Entry 4GKK (X-ray diffraction, 3.20 A resolution); this record covers chains A and P of the 23 polymer chains in the assembly.

# Chain A
Molecule: 16S rRNA
Source organism: Thermus thermophilus
Sequence (1513 nucleotides; row label = number of the first residue in the row; note: 4 numbers in that range are skipped by the numbering (no residue carries them; nothing is unmodelled there)):
     5 UGGAGAGUUU GAUCCUGGCU CAGGGUGAAC GCUGGCGGCG UGCCUAAGAC AUGCAAGUCG
    65 UGCGGGCCGC GGGGUUUUAC UCCGUGGUCA GCGGCGGACG GGUGAGUAAC GCGUGGGUGA
   125 CCUACCCGGA AGAGGGGGAC AACCCGGGGA AACUCGGGCU AAUCCCCCAU GUGGACCCGC
   185 CCCUUGGGGU GUGUCCAAAG GGCUUUGCCC GCUUCCGGAU GGGCCCGCGU CCCAUCAGCU
   245 AGUUGGUGGG GUAAUGGCCC ACCAAGGCGA CGACGGGUAG CCGGUCUGAG AGGAUGGCCG
   305 GCCACAGGGG CACUGAGACA CGGGCCCCAC UCCUACGGGA GGCAGCAGUU AGGAAUCUUC
   365 CGCAAUGGGC GCAAGCCUGA CGGAGCGACG CCGCUUGGAG GAAGAAGCCC UUCGGGGUGU
   425 AAACUCCUGA ACCCGGGACG AAACCCCCGA CGAGGGGACU GACGGUACCG GGGUAAUAGC
   485 GCCGGCCAAC UCCGUGCCAG CAGCCGCGGU AAUACGGAGG GCGCGAGCGU UACCCGGAUU
   545 CACUGGGCGU AAAGGGCGUG UAGGCGGCCU GGGGCGUCCC AUGUGAAAGA CCACGGCUCA
   605 ACCGUGGGGG AGCGUGGGAU ACGCUCAGGC UAGACGGUGG GAGAGGGUGG UGGAAUUCCC
   665 GGAGUAGCGG UGAAAUGCGC AGAUACCGGG AGGAACGCCG AUGGCGAAGG CAGCCACCUG
   725 GUCCACCCGU GACGCUGAGG CGCGAAAGCG UGGGGAGCAA ACCGGAUUAG AUACCCGGGU
   785 AGUCCACGCC CUAAACGAUG CGCGCUAGGU CUCUGGGUCU CCUGGGGGCC GAAGCUAACG
   845 CGUUAAGCGC GCCGCCUGGG GAGUACGGCC GCAAGGCUGA AACUCAAAGG AAUUGACGGG
   905 GGCCCGCACA AGCGGUGGAG CAUGUGGUUU AAUUCGAAGC AACGCGAAGA ACCUUACCAG
   965 GCCUUGACAU GCUAGGGAAC CCGGGUGAAA GCCUGGGGUG CCCCGCGAGG GGAGCCCUAG
  1025 CACAGGUGCU GCAUGGCCGU CGUCAGCUCG UGCCGUGAGG UGUUGGGUUA AGUCCCGCAA
  1085 CGAGCGCAAC CCCCGCCGUU AGUUGCCAGC GGUUCGGCCG GGCACUCUAA CGGGACUGCC
  1145 CGCGAAAGCG GGAGGAAGGA GGGGACGACG UCUGGUCAGC AUGGCCCUUA CGGCCUGGGC
  1205 GACACACGUG CUACAAUGCC CACUACAAAG CGAUGCCACC CGGCAACGGG GAGCUAAUCG
  1265 CAAAAAGGUG GGCCCAGUUC GGAUUGGGGU CUGCAACCCG ACCCCAUGAA GCCGGAAUCG
  1325 CUAGUAAUCG CGGAUCAGCC AUGCCGCGGU GAAUACGUUC CCGGGCCUUG UACACACCGC
  1385 CCGUCACGCC AUGGGAGCGG GCUCUACCCG AAGUCGCCGG GAGCCUACGG GCAGGCGCCG
  1445 AGGGUAGGGC CCGUGACUGG GGCGAAGUCG UAACAAGGUA GCUGUACCGG AAGGUGCGGC
  1505 UGGAUCA
  1516 CUUUCU
Sequence notes: expression tag (1005, 1013, 1225-1226); conflict U1517 (C1508 in 48256), U1519 (C1510 in 48256)
Ion coordination: Mg2+ site 1: U12, G22; Mg2+ site 2 near G21 (its only coordinating residue here); Mg2+ site 3 near C48 (its only coordinating residue here); Mg2+ site 4 near A53 (its only coordinating residue here); Mg2+ site 5: G108, G110, G284; Mg2+ site 6 near G115 (its only coordinating residue here); Mg2+ site 7 near G175 (its only coordinating residue here); Mg2+ site 8 near A201 (its only coordinating residue here); Mg2+ site 9 near G246 (its only coordinating residue here); Mg2+ site 10 near G252 (its only coordinating residue here); Mg2+ site 11: G294, G541; Mg2+ site 12: G301, C302; 51 more Mg2+ sites not listed
Small-molecule neighbours: paromomycin (PAR): G1387, U1388, C1389, A1390, C1391, G1466, C1467, G1468, A1469, A1470, G1471, U1472, C1473

# Chain P
Name: 30S ribosomal protein S16
Source organism: Thermus thermophilus
UniProtKB: Q5SJH3 (RS16_THET8); residues 1-83 here = UniProt positions 1-83
Chain sequence (83 residues; row label = number of the first residue in the row):
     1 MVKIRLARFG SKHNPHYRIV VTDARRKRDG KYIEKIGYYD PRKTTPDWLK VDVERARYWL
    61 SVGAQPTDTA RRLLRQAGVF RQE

# Chain A / chain P interface
Contacting residue pairs (89):
  C43(A) with Lys-12(P), phosphate contact; His-13(P), phosphate contact
  G44(A) with Ser-11(P), phosphate contact; Lys-12(P), hydrogen bond to the phosphate
  C103(A) with Arg-25(P), hydrogen bond to the sugar
  G104(A) with Arg-25(P), phosphate contact
  G105(A) with Lys-27(P), phosphate contact
  A128(A) with Met-1(P), base contact; Arg-25(P), base contact
  C129(A) with Met-1(P), hydrogen bond to the base
  C130(A) with Gly-63(P), hydrogen bond to the sugar; Gln-65(P), hydrogen bond to the sugar
  C131(A) with Ser-61(P), hydrogen bond to the sugar; Gly-63(P), hydrogen bond to the sugar
  G222(A) with Val-62(P), hydrogen bond to the base
  A223(A) with Val-2(P), sugar contact; Tyr-58(P), sugar contact; Trp-59(P), phosphate contact; Val-62(P), sugar contact
  U224(A) with Val-2(P), sugar contact; Asp-23(P), hydrogen bond to the sugar; Ile-33(P), phosphate contact; Trp-59(P), phosphate contact
  G225(A) with Asp-23(P), sugar contact; Arg-25(P), hydrogen bond to the sugar
  G304(A) with Lys-27(P), phosphate contact; Gly-30(P), phosphate contact; Lys-31(P), phosphate contact
  G305(A) with Arg-26(P), salt bridge to the phosphate; Lys-27(P), salt bridge to the phosphate; Gly-30(P), phosphate contact; Lys-31(P), hydrogen bond to the phosphate
  C306(A) with Arg-26(P), salt bridge to the phosphate
  A369(A) with Tyr-17(P), hydrogen bond to the sugar
  U370(A) with Leu-6(P), hydrogen bond to the sugar; Tyr-17(P), hydrogen bond to the sugar; Arg-28(P), hydrogen bond to the base; Thr-69(P), hydrogen bond to the phosphate
  G371(A) with Arg-5(P), hydrogen bond to the phosphate; Leu-6(P), hydrogen bond to the phosphate; Arg-28(P), sugar contact; Thr-67(P), hydrogen bond to the phosphate
  G372(A) with Lys-3(P), salt bridge to the phosphate; Arg-5(P), salt bridge to the phosphate; Ala-24(P), sugar contact; Thr-67(P), phosphate contact
  C385(A) with Arg-28(P), hydrogen bond to the phosphate
  G386(A) with Arg-8(P), phosphate contact; Arg-28(P), salt bridge to the phosphate
  G387(A) with Arg-8(P), salt bridge to the phosphate; Lys-12(P), phosphate contact; His-13(P), hydrogen bond to the phosphate
  A388(A) with Lys-12(P), salt bridge to the phosphate; His-13(P), salt bridge to the phosphate
  C443(A) with Arg-42(P), hydrogen bond to the base
  G444(A) with Pro-41(P), sugar contact; Arg-42(P), sugar contact; Lys-43(P), salt bridge to the phosphate
  A445(A) with Lys-43(P), hydrogen bond to the phosphate
  A446(A) with Lys-43(P), salt bridge to the phosphate; Arg-72(P), hydrogen bond to the phosphate
  A447(A) with Asp-68(P), hydrogen bond to the sugar; Arg-72(P), sugar contact
  C448(A) with Asp-68(P), sugar contact
  G456(A) with Gln-82(P), hydrogen bond to the base
  A457(A) with Arg-75(P), salt bridge to the phosphate; Arg-81(P), hydrogen bond to the phosphate; Gln-82(P), hydrogen bond to the sugar; Glu-83(P), hydrogen bond to the sugar
  G458(A) with Arg-75(P), salt bridge to the phosphate; Arg-81(P), hydrogen bond to the phosphate; Glu-83(P), sugar contact
  G459(A) with Arg-81(P), salt bridge to the phosphate
  A591(A) with Arg-18(P), hydrogen bond to the phosphate; Tyr-32(P), sugar contact
  A592(A) with Arg-18(P), salt bridge to the phosphate
  G600(A) with Asn-14(P), base contact; Thr-44(P), sugar contact
  C606(A) with Ser-11(P), sugar contact
  C607(A) with Phe-9(P), phosphate contact; Gly-10(P), sugar contact; Ser-11(P), sugar contact; Asn-14(P), hydrogen bond to the sugar
  G608(A) with Phe-9(P), phosphate contact; His-16(P), sugar contact
  U609(A) with Arg-18(P), salt bridge to the phosphate; Lys-35(P), salt bridge to the phosphate; Tyr-38(P), sugar contact
  G610(A) with Lys-35(P), salt bridge to the phosphate
Also at the interface, not in a pair above, chain A (48 interface residues in all): G226, A320, G373, A384, C467, A590
Also at the interface, not in a pair above, chain P (50 interface residues in all): Pro-15, Asp-29, Tyr-39, Lys-50, Phe-80

# Summary
48 residues of chain A and 50 residues of chain P are in contact; the contacts include 32 hydrogen bonds and
18 salt bridges. Polar pairs include C129(A)/Met-1(P), G222(A)/Val-62(P) and U370(A)/Arg-28(P). Ligands of
chain A: paromomycin. U12(A) and G22(A) coordinate Mg2+ site 1.
Here chain A is 16S rRNA and chain P is 30S ribosomal protein S16, both from Thermus thermophilus. Entry 4GKK
(Structure of the Thermus thermophilus 30S ribosomal subunit complexed with a human mitochondrial anticodon
stem loop ...) was determined by X-ray diffraction together with 4GKJ from the same study.
